1RO7 - chains A and B of the 4 polymer chains in the assembly; structure by X-ray diffraction, 1.80 A resolution.

# Chain A (and B)
Molecule: alpha-2,3/8-sialyltransferase
Organism: Campylobacter jejuni
Notes: EC 2.4.99.-; chain B of this document is another copy of the same molecule, construct and numbering; everything in this record applies to it too
UniProt: Q9LAK3 (Q9LAK3_CAMJE); numbering as in UniProt (aligned over 1-259)
Sequence (259 residues; row label = number of the first residue in the row):
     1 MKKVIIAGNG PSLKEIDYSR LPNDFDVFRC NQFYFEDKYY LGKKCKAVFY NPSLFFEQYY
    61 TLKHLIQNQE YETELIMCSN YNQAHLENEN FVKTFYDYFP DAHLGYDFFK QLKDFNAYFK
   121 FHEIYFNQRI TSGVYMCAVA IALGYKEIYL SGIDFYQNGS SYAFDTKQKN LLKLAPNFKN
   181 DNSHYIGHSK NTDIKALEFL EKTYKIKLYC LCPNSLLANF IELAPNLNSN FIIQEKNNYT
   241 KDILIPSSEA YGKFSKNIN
Unresolved in the structure: 259 (chain B: 156-167, 179-187, 259)
Modified positions: Mse-1 (selenomethionine; parent Met); Mse-77 (selenomethionine; parent Met); Mse-136 (selenomethionine; parent Met)
Differences from the reference sequence: modified residue (1, 77, 136); engineered mutation Ser-53 (Ile in Q9LAK3)
Residues lining bound ligands: cmp-3fneuac (CSF; cytidine-5'-monophosphate-3-fluoro-N-acetyl-neuraminic acid): Gly-8, Asn-9, Gly-10, Pro-11, Cys-30, Asn-31, Gln-32, Asn-51, Leu-54, Gln-58, Thr-131, Ser-132, Gly-133, Gly-152, Ile-153, Asp-154, Phe-155, Tyr-156, Gly-159, Ser-161, Tyr-162, Asn-177, Phe-178, Ser-183, His-184, Tyr-185, His-188

# Chain A / chain B interface
Residue-residue contacts - 30 pairs, chain A then chain B:
  Phe-56(A) with Tyr-125(B), hydrogen bond (backbone-side chain)
  Tyr-59(A) with Phe-121(B), hydrophobic; Tyr-125(B)
  Tyr-60(A) with Phe-121(B), hydrophobic; Tyr-125(B), hydrophobic; Phe-126(B), hydrophobic
  Lys-63(A) with Phe-121(B)
  His-64(A) with Phe-126(B)
  Asp-97(A) with Asn-82(B), hydrogen bond; Gln-83(B), hydrogen bond (backbone-side chain); Tyr-106(B), hydrogen bond; Lys-120(B), hydrogen bond (backbone-side chain)
  Tyr-98(A) with Gln-83(B); Ala-84(B), hydrogen bond (side chain-backbone); Lys-120(B); Ile-124(B), hydrophobic
  Phe-99(A) with Tyr-125(B)
  Pro-100(A) with Lys-113(B); Asn-116(B); Ala-117(B); Lys-120(B)
  Asp-101(A) with Ala-117(B)
  Pro-246(A) with Tyr-125(B), hydrophobic
  Ser-247(A) with Tyr-125(B)
  Ala-250(A) with Ile-124(B); Tyr-125(B), hydrophobic
  Lys-253(A) with His-85(B); Glu-123(B), salt bridge; Ile-124(B); Asn-127(B), hydrogen bond
Other interface residues (no listed pair), chain A (17 interface residues in all): Lys-93, Tyr-96, Lys-256
Other interface residues (no listed pair), chain B (16 interface residues in all): Glu-89

# Overview
17 residues of chain A face 16 of chain B across their interface; the contacts include 7 hydrogen bonds and 1
salt bridge. Polar contacts include Lys-253(A)/Glu-123(B), Phe-56(A)/Tyr-125(B) and Asp-97(A)/Asn-82(B).
Ligands of chain A: cmp-3fneuac.
Both chains are alpha-2,3/8-sialyltransferase (Campylobacter jejuni). Entry 1RO7 (Structural analysis of the
sialyltransferase CstII from Campylobacter jejuni in complex with a substrate analogue, CMP-3FNeuAc) was
determined by X-ray diffraction together with 1RO8 from the same study.
